6IB0 - chain A; structure by X-ray diffraction, 2.60 A resolution.

Chain A:
Name: Dual specificity mitogen-activated protein kinase kinase 7
From: Homo sapiens
Notes: EC 2.7.12.2
UniProtKB: O14733 (MP2K7_HUMAN); residues 117-424 here correspond to UniProt positions 101-408 (UniProt number = residue number - 16)
Sequence (318 residues; each row starts with the number of its first residue):
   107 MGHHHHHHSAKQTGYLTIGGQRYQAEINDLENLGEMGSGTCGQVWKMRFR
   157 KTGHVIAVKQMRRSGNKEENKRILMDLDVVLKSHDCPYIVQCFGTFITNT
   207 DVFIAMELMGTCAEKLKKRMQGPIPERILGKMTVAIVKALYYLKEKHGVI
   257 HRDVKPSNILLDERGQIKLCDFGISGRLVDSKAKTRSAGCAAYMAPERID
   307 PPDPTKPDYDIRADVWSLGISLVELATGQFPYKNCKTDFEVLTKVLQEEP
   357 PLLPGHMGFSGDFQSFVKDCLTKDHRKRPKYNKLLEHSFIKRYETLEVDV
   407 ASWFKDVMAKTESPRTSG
Disordered / not traced: 107-116, 284-293, 417-424
Sequence notes: initiating methionine (107); expression tag (108-116)
Swiss-Prot annotation at these positions:
  - region: His393 to Lys416 (DVD domain)
  - active site: Asp259 (Proton acceptor)
  - binding site (ATP): Met142 to Val150, Lys165
  - modified residue: Ser287 (Phosphoserine), Thr291 (Phosphothreonine)
Covalently attached groups: compound H8Z linked to Cys218
Small-molecule neighbours: H8Z (1-[(3R)-3-(4-azanyl-3-ethynyl-pyrazolo[3,4-d]pyrimidin-1-yl)piperidin-1-yl]prop-2-en-1-one): Met142, Gly143, Ser144, Gly145, Val150, Ala163, Val196, Met212, Glu213, Leu214, Met215, Thr217, Lys221, Ser263, Leu266

Summary:
Compound H8Z is covalently linked to Cys218. UniProt lists active-site residue Asp259 and 10 ATP-binding
residues.
Chain A is Dual specificity mitogen-activated protein kinase kinase 7 (Homo sapiens); the structure, The
structure of MKK7 in complex with the covalent 4-amino-pyrazolopyrimidine 3a, was determined by X-ray
diffraction (same publication as 6IB2).
